Entry 7E4Z (X-ray diffraction, 2.69 A resolution); this record covers chains A and E of the 6 polymer chains in the assembly.

Chain A:
Name: Tubulin alpha-1B chain
From: Bos taurus
UniProtKB: P81947 (TBA1B_BOVIN); residue numbers follow UniProt; this construct covers 1-440
Amino-acid sequence (440 residues; numbered 1 to 440; the number before each row is that of its first residue):
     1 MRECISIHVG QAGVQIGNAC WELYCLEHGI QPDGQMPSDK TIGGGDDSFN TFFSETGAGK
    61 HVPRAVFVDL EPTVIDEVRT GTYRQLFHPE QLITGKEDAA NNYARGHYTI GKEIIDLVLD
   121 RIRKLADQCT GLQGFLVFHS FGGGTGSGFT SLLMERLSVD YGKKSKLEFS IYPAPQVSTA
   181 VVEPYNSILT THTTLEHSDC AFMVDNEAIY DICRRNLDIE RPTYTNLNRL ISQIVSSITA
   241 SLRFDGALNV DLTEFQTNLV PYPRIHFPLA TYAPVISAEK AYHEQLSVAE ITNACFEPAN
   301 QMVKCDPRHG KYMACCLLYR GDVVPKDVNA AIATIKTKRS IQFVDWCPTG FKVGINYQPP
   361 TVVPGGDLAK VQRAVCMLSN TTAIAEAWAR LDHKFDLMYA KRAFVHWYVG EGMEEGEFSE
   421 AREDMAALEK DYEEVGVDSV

Chain E:
Name: Stathmin-4
From: Rattus norvegicus
UniProtKB: P63043 (STMN4_RAT); residues 6-143 here correspond to UniProt positions 50-187 (UniProt number = residue number + 44)
Amino-acid sequence (138 residues; each row starts with the number of its first residue):
     6 MEVIELNKCT SGQSFEVILK PPSFDGVPEF NASLPRRRDP SLEEIQKKLE AAEERRKYQE
    66 AELLKHLAEK REHEREVIQK AIEENNNFIK MAKEKLAQKM ESNKENREAH LAAMLERLQE
   126 KDKHAEEVRK NKELKEEA
Unresolved in the structure: 29-43
Swiss-Prot annotation at these positions:
  - modified residue: Ser46 (Phosphoserine)

Interface between chain A and chain E:
Pairs across the interface (61; chain A residue first):
  Tyr108(A) - Lys53(E)
  Tyr108(A) - Leu54(E)  hydrophobic
  Tyr108(A) - Ala57(E)  hydrophobic
  Thr109(A) - Arg61(E)  hydrogen bond
  Lys112(A) - Glu58(E)  salt bridge
  Leu152(A) - Ile50(E)  hydrophobic
  Glu155(A) - Ile50(E)
  Arg156(A) - Leu47(E)
  Arg156(A) - Ile50(E)
  Arg156(A) - Gln51(E)
  Val159(A) - Pro45(E)
  Glu196(A) - Asp44(E)
  His197(A) - Pro45(E)
  Asp245(A) - Cys14(E)  hydrogen bond
  Asp245(A) - Ser16(E)  hydrogen bond (backbone-side chain)
  Ala247(A) - Asn12(E)
  Ala247(A) - Ser19(E)
  Leu248(A) - Ser19(E)
  Pro325(A) - Gln18(E)
  Pro325(A) - Phe20(E)  hydrophobic
  Asn329(A) - Met6(E)
  Asn329(A) - Val8(E)
  Asn329(A) - Phe20(E)
  Asn329(A) - Val22(E)
  Ile332(A) - Val22(E)  hydrophobic
  Ile332(A) - Leu24(E)  hydrophobic
  Ala333(A) - Met6(E)
  Lys336(A) - Leu24(E)
  Asp345(A) - Pro27(E)
  Asp345(A) - Ser28(E)  hydrogen bond (backbone-backbone)
  Cys347(A) - Pro27(E)
  Pro348(A) - Lys25(E)
  Pro348(A) - Pro27(E)  hydrophobic
  Thr349(A) - Ile23(E)
  Thr349(A) - Leu24(E)  hydrogen bond (backbone-backbone)
  Thr349(A) - Lys25(E)  hydrogen bond (backbone-backbone)
  Gly350(A) - Val22(E)
  Phe351(A) - Glu21(E)
  Phe351(A) - Val22(E)  hydrogen bond (backbone-backbone)
  Phe351(A) - Leu24(E)  hydrophobic
  Lys352(A) - Phe20(E)
  Lys352(A) - Glu21(E)
  Val353(A) - Ser19(E)
  Val353(A) - Phe20(E)  hydrogen bond (backbone-backbone)
  Gly354(A) - Gln18(E)
  Gly354(A) - Ser19(E)
  Ile355(A) - Gly17(E)
  Ile355(A) - Gln18(E)  hydrogen bond (backbone-backbone)
  Asn356(A) - Ser16(E)
  Tyr357(A) - Thr15(E)
  Tyr357(A) - Ser16(E)  hydrogen bond (backbone-backbone)
  Tyr357(A) - Gly17(E)
  Tyr357(A) - Gln18(E)  hydrogen bond
  Val409(A) - Gln64(E)  hydrogen bond (backbone-side chain)
  Gly410(A) - Arg61(E)
  Gly410(A) - Gln64(E)
  Glu411(A) - Arg61(E)  hydrogen bond (backbone-side chain)
  Gly412(A) - Ala57(E)
  Gly412(A) - Arg60(E)  hydrogen bond (backbone-side chain)
  Gly412(A) - Arg61(E)
  Glu414(A) - Arg60(E)  salt bridge
Also at the interface, not in a pair above, chain A (38 interface residues in all): His107, Ser158, Val328, Trp346
Also at the interface, not in a pair above, chain E (33 interface residues in all): Leu11, Pro26, Ser46, Glu55

Overview:
Chain A and chain E form an interface of 38 and 33 residues respectively; the contacts include 14 hydrogen
bonds and 2 salt bridges. Among the polar pairs are Lys112(A)-Glu58(E), Glu414(A)-Arg60(E) and
Thr109(A)-Arg61(E).
Here chain A is Tubulin alpha-1B chain (Bos taurus) and chain E is Stathmin-4 (Rattus norvegicus). Entry 7E4Z
(Crystal structure of tubulin in complex with Maytansinol) was determined by X-ray diffraction, deposited
together with 7E4Q and 7E4R.
